PDB entry 4CHB | X-ray diffraction, 1.56 A resolution | chains A and C

[Chain A]
Protein: Kelch-like protein 2
Source organism: Homo sapiens
Notes: fragment: kelch domain, residues 294-591
Reference sequence: O95198 (KLHL2_HUMAN); numbering as in UniProt (aligned over 294-591)
Sequence (302 residues; each row starts with the number of its first residue):
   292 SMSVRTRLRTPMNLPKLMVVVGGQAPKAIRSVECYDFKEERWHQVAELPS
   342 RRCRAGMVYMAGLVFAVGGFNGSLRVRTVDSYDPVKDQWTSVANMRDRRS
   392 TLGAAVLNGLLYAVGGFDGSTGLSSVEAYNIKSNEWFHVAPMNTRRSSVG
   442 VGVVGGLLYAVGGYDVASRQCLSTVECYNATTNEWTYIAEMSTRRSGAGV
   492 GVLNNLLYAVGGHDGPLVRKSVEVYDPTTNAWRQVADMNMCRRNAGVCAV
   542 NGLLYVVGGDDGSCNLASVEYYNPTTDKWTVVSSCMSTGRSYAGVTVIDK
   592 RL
Unresolved in the structure: 292-305, 592-593
Sequence notes: expression tag (292-293, 592-593); conflict V457 (Gly in O95198)

[Chain C]
Protein: Serine/threonine-protein kinase WNK4
Notes: EC 2.7.11.1
Reference sequence: Q96J92 (WNK4_HUMAN); numbering as in UniProt (aligned over 557-567)
Sequence (11 residues; each row starts with the number of its first residue):
   557 EPEEPEADQHQ
Unresolved in the structure: 567
UniProt features mapped onto this chain:
  - region: E557 to Q567 (Interaction with KLHL3)
  - natural variant: E562 (E562K: In PHA2B), D564 (D564A: In PHA2B), Q565 (Q565E: In PHA2B)

[Interface between chain A and chain C]
Residue-residue contacts - 23 pairs, chain A then chain C:
  R345(A) with E559(C), hydrogen bond (side chain-backbone); E560(C); P561(C)
  F361(A) with E559(C)
  R366(A) with E557(C), salt bridge; P558(C), hydrogen bond (side chain-backbone); E559(C); E560(C), hydrogen bond (side chain-backbone); Q565(C)
  F408(A) with E562(C); Q565(C)
  G410(A) with E557(C)
  T412(A) with E562(C)
  G413(A) with E562(C), hydrogen bond (backbone-side chain)
  S438(A) with E562(C), hydrogen bond
  Y455(A) with E562(C); A563(C), hydrophobic
  V457(A) with E562(C)
  S487(A) with A563(C)
  H504(A) with A563(C)
  R534(A) with D564(C), salt bridge
  Y583(A) with P561(C); D564(C)
Other interface residues (no listed pair), chain A (20 interface residues in all): G363, S364, L365, T392, S411, S439

[In short]
20 residues of chain A and 9 residues of chain C are in contact; the contacts include 5 hydrogen bonds and 2
salt bridges. Among the polar pairs are R366(A)-E557(C), R534(A)-D564(C) and R345(A)-E559(C).
Chain A is Kelch-like protein 2 (Homo sapiens) and chain C is Serine/threonine-protein kinase WNK4; the
structure, Crystal structure of the human KLHL2 Kelch domain in complex with a WNK4 peptide, was determined by
X-ray diffraction, deposited together with 4CH9.
